Entry 4P4C (X-ray diffraction, 1.60 A resolution); this record covers chain A.

Chain A:
Name: EPH receptor A3
Organism: Homo sapiens
Notes: EC 2.7.10.1; fragment: Kinase domain
UniProt: Q6P4R6 (Q6P4R6_HUMAN); residues 606-947 here = UniProt positions 606-947
Chain sequence (361 residues; each row starts with the number of its first residue):
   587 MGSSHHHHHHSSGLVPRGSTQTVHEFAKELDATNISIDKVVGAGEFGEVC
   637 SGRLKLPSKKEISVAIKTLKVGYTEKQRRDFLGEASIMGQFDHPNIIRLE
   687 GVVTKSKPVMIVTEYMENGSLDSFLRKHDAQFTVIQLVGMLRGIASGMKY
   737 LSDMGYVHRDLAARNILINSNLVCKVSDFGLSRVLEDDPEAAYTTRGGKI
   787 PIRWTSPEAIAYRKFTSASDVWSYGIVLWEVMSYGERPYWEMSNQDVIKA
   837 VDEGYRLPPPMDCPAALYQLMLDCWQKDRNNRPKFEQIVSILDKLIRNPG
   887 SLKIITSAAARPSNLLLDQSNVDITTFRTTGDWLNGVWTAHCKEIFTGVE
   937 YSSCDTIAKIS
Disordered / not traced: 587-612, 766-786, 893-897, 905-947
Differences from the reference sequence: expression tag (587-605)
Small-molecule neighbours: 25Q (2-amino-1-(3-methoxyphenyl)-1H-pyrrolo[2,3-b]quinoxaline-3-carboxamide): Val627, Gly628, Ala629, Val635, Ala651, Ile652, Lys653, Glu670, Met674, Ile683, Ile697, Val698, Thr699, Glu700, Tyr701, Met702, Gly705, Leu753, Ser763

In short:
Ligands of chain A: compound 25Q.
Chain A is EPH receptor A3 (Homo sapiens); the structure, Human EphA3 Kinase domain in complex with
quinoxaline derivatives, was determined by X-ray diffraction together with 4P5Q and 4P5Z from the same study.
